Entry 6E88 (electron microscopy, 4.80 A resolution (low resolution: residue-level contacts below are approximate; hydrogen-bond / salt-bridge calls are withheld)); this record covers chains H and J of the 12 polymer chains in the assembly.

== Chain H ==
Name: Tubulin alpha-2 chain
From: Caenorhabditis elegans
UniProt: P34690 (TBA2_CAEEL); numbering as in UniProt (aligned over 1-434)
Chain sequence (434 residues; each row starts with the number of its first residue):
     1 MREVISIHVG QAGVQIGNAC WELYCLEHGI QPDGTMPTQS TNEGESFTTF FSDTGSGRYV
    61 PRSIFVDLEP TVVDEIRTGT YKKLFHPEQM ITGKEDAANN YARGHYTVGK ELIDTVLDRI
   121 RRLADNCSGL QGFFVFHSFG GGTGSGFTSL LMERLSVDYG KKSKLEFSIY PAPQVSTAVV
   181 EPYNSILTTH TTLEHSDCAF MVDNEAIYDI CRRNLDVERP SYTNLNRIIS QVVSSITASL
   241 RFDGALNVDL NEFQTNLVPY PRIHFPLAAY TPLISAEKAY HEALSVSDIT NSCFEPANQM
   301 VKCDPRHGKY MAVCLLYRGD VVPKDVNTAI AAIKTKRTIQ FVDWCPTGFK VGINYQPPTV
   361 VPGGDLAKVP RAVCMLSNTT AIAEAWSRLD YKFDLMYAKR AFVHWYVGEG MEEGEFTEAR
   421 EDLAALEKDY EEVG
Residues lining bound ligands: GTP (guanosine-5'-triphosphate): G10, Q11, A12, Q15, E69, D96, A97, A98, N99, S138, G141, G142, T143, G144, T177, E181, N204, Y222, L225, N226
Curated features (UniProtKB/Swiss-Prot):
  - active site: E252
  - binding site (GTP): Q11, E69, S138, G142, T143, T177, N204, N226
  - binding site (Mg(2+)): E69

== Chain J ==
Name: Tubulin beta-2 chain
From: Caenorhabditis elegans
UniProt: P52275 (TBB2_CAEEL); residues 1-426 here = UniProt positions 1-426
Chain sequence (426 residues; each row starts with the number of its first residue):
     1 MREIVHVQAG QCGNQIGSKF WEVISDEHGI QPDGTFKGET DLQLERIDVY YNEANNGKYV
    61 PRAVLVDLEP GTMDSVRSGP FGQLFRPDNF VFGQSGAGNN WAKGHYTEGA ELVDNVLDVI
   121 RKEAEGCDCL QGFQLTHSLG GGTGSGMGTL LISKIREEYP DRIMSSFSVV PSPKVSDTVV
   181 EPYNATLSVH QLVENTDETY CIDNEALYDI CYRTLKLTNP TYGDLNHLVS LTMSGVTTCL
   241 RFPGQLNADL RKLAVNMVPF PRLHFFMPGF APLSAKGTQA YRALTVAELT QQMFDAKNMM
   301 AACDPRHGRY LTVAAMFRGR MSMREVDEQM LNVQNKNSSY FVEWIPNNVK TAVCDIPPRG
   361 LKMAATFVGN STAIQELFKR ISEQFTAMFR RKAFLHWYTG EGMDEMEFTE AESNMNDLIS
   421 EYQQYQ
Residues lining bound ligands: GDP (guanosine-5'-diphosphate): G10, Q11, C12, Q15, N99, S138, G141, G142, T143, G144, V169, D177, N204, Y222, L225, N226
Curated features (UniProtKB/Swiss-Prot):
  - binding site (GTP): Q11, E69, S138, G142, T143, G144, N204, N226
  - binding site (Mg(2+)): E69
  - mutagenesis: D404 (D404E: Partial reduction in ced-3-mediated cleavage; when associated with E-417 and E-435), D417 (D417E: Partial reduction in ced-3-mediated cleavage; when associated with E-404 and E-435)

== Chain H / chain J interface ==
Pairs across the interface - 74 pairs, chain H then chain J:
  Q11(H) - Q245(J)
  Q11(H) - L246(J)
  Q11(H) - N247(J)
  Q15(H) - G244(J)
  E69(H) - R2(J)
  P70(H) - M1(J)
  P70(H) - R2(J)
  P70(H) - R46(J)
  T71(H) - R2(J)
  T71(H) - R46(J)
  T71(H) - N247(J)
  D74(H) - R46(J)
  E75(H) - P243(J)
  E75(H) - G244(J)
  K94(H) - M1(J)
  K94(H) - R2(J)
  E95(H) - C129(J)
  E95(H) - R162(J)
  D96(H) - D249(J)
  A98(H) - D249(J)
  A98(H) - R251(J)
  A98(H) - K252(J)
  A98(H) - V255(J)
  N99(H) - K252(J)
  R103(H) - R251(J)
  Q174(H) - L331(J)
  Q174(H) - N347(J)
  V175(H) - D327(J)
  V175(H) - L331(J)
  S176(H) - N347(J)
  S176(H) - V349(J)
  T177(H) - V349(J)
  T177(H) - K350(J)
  T177(H) - T351(J)
  A178(H) - K350(J)
  V179(H) - N256(J)
  Y208(H) - M323(J)
  Y208(H) - R324(J)
  Y208(H) - D327(J)
  R212(H) - R324(J)
  E218(H) - R324(J)
  E218(H) - E325(J)
  R219(H) - S322(J)
  P220(H) - S322(J)
  P220(H) - M323(J)
  P220(H) - R324(J)
  S221(H) - Q245(J)
  S221(H) - M323(J)
  Y222(H) - Q245(J)
  Y222(H) - M323(J)
  T223(H) - Q245(J)
  K392(H) - P346(J)
  M396(H) - W344(J)
  M396(H) - P346(J)
  K399(H) - F260(J)
  K399(H) - W344(J)
  K399(H) - Y425(J)
  R400(H) - F260(J)
  A401(H) - P259(J)
  A401(H) - F260(J)
  A401(H) - W344(J)
  F402(H) - V255(J)
  F402(H) - N256(J)
  F402(H) - M257(J)
  F402(H) - V258(J)
  F402(H) - P259(J)
  H404(H) - V258(J)
  H404(H) - P259(J)
  H404(H) - F260(J)
  H404(H) - P261(J)
  W405(H) - R251(J)
  W405(H) - A254(J)
  W405(H) - V255(J)
  W405(H) - V258(J)
Other interface residues (no listed pair), chain H (37 interface residues in all): V217, L395
Other interface residues (no listed pair), chain J (39 interface residues in all): D128, Q131, T312, M321, I345

== Summary ==
Chain H and chain J form an interface of 37 and 39 residues respectively. Chain H binds GTP. Ligands of chain
J: GDP. From UniProt: active-site residue E252(H), 8 GTP-binding residues and Mg2+-binding residue E69(H) on
chain H; 8 GTP-binding residues on chain J.
Chain H is Tubulin alpha-2 chain and chain J is Tubulin beta-2 chain, both from Caenorhabditis elegans; the
structure, Cryo-EM structure of C. elegans GDP-microtubule, was determined by electron microscopy.
